9BZO - chains A and C of the 4 polymer chains in the assembly; structure by electron microscopy, 4.48 A resolution (low resolution: residue-level contacts below are approximate; hydrogen-bond / salt-bridge calls are withheld).

Chain A:
Molecule: Ribonucleoside-diphosphate reductase subunit alpha
Organism: Bacillus subtilis
Notes: EC 1.17.4.1
Reference sequence: P50620 (RIR1_BACSU); residue numbers follow UniProt; this construct covers 1-700
Sequence (700 residues; each row starts with the number of its first residue):
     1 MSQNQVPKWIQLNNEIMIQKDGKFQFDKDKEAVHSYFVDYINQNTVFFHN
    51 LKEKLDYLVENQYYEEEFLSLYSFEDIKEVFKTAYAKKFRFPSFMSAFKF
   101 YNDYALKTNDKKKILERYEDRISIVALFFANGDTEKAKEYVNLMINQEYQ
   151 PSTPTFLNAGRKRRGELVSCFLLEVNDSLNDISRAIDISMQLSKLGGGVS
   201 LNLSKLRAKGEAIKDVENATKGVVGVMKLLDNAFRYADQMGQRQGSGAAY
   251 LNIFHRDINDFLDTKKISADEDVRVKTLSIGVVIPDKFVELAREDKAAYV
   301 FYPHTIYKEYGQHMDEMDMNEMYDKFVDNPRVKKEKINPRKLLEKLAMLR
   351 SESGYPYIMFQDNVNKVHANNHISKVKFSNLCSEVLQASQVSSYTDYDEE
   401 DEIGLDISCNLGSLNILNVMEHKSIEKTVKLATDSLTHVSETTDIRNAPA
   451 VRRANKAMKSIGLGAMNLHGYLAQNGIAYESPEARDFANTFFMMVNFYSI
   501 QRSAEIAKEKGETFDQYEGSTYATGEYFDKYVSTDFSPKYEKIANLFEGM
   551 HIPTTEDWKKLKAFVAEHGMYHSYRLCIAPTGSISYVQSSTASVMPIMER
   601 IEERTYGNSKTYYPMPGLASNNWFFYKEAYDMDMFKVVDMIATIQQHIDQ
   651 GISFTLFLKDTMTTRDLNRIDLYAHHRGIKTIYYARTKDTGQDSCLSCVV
Not modelled in the structure: 1-5, 689-700
Residues lining bound ligands:
  - ATP (adenosine-5'-triphosphate): Val33, His34, Phe37, Asn42, Phe89, Arg90, Phe91, Arg117
  - GDP (guanosine-5'-diphosphate): Val46, Phe47, Phe48, His49, Asn50, Leu51, Lys54, Lys78, Phe81, Lys82, Tyr85, Asp120
  - dTTP (TTP), molecule 1: Asp177, Ser178, Leu179, Ile182, Leu206, Arg207, Ala212, Ile213, Lys214, Ala219, Thr220, Lys221, His304
  - dTTP (TTP), molecule 2: Lys194, Tyr236, Ala237, Asp238, Met240
Curated features (UniProtKB/Swiss-Prot):
  - active site: Asn380 (Proton acceptor), Cys382 (Cysteine radical intermediate), Glu384 (Proton acceptor)
  - binding site (substrate): Thr153, Ser169, Cys170, Gly198, Asn380 to Glu384, Pro580 to Ile584
  - site: Cys170 (Important for hydrogen atom transfer), Asp177 (Allosteric effector binding), Arg207 (Allosteric effector binding), Cys409 (Important for hydrogen atom transfer), Tyr683 (Important for electron transfer), Tyr684 (Important for electron transfer), Cys695 (Interacts with thioredoxin/glutaredoxin), Cys698 (Interacts with thioredoxin/glutaredoxin)
  - mutagenesis: His255 (H255Y: In ts-A 73; temperature-sensitive lethal mutation)
Reported in the primary citation:
  - catalytic residues: Cys170, Cys382, Cys409, Tyr684 (citing earlier work)

Chain C:
Molecule: Ribonucleoside-diphosphate reductase subunit beta
Organism: Bacillus subtilis
Notes: EC 1.17.4.1
Reference sequence: P50621 (RIR2_BACSU); numbering as in UniProt (aligned over 1-329)
Sequence (350 residues; row label = number of the first residue in the row; numbers below 1 keep their minus sign (Met-20 is residue -20)):
   -20 MGSSHHHHHHSSGLVPRGSHMMTKIYDAANWSKHEDDFTQMFYNQNVKQF
    30 WLPEEIALNGDLLTWKYLGKNEQDTYMKVLAGLTLLDTEQGNTGMPIVAE
    80 HVDGHQRKAVLNFMAMMENAVHAKSYSNIFMTLAPTETINEVFEWVKQNK
   130 YLQKKAQMIVGLYKAIQKDDEISLFKAMVASVYLESFLFYSGFYYPLYFY
   180 GQGKLMQSGEIINLILRDEAIHGVYVGLLAQEIYNKQTEEKKAELREFAI
   230 DLLNQLYENELEYTEDLYDQVGLSHDVKKFIRYNANKALMNLGFDPYFEE
   280 EDINPIVLNGLNTKTKSHDFFSMKGNGYKKATVEPLKDDDFYFEDEKEQI
Not modelled in the structure: -20 to 15, 291-308, 323-329
Sequence notes: initiating methionine (-20); expression tag (-19 to 0)
Ion coordination: Mn2+ site 1: Asp66, Glu97, His101, Glu198; Mn2+ site 2: Glu97, Glu164, Glu198, His201
Curated features (UniProtKB/Swiss-Prot):
  - active site: Tyr105
  - binding site (Fe cation): Asp66, Glu97, His101, Glu164, Glu198, His201
Reported in the primary citation:
  - catalytic residues: Trp30 (citing earlier work)

Chain A / chain C interface:
Contacting residue pairs (31):
  Ala292(A) with Phe320(C)
  Arg293(A) with Phe320(C); Tyr321(C)
  Arg340(A) with Leu315(C); Lys316(C); Asp317(C); Phe320(C)
  Leu343(A) with Leu315(C); Phe320(C)
  Glu344(A) with Pro314(C); Leu315(C)
  Ser351(A) with Ala310(C)
  Glu352(A) with Lys309(C)
  Thr663(A) with Thr311(C); Glu313(C)
  Thr664(A) with Thr311(C); Val312(C); Glu313(C)
  Arg665(A) with Glu313(C); Pro314(C); Lys316(C); Asp319(C)
  Asn668(A) with Leu315(C)
  Arg669(A) with Asp318(C); Asp319(C); Phe322(C)
  Leu672(A) with Asp319(C); Phe320(C); Phe322(C)
  Tyr673(A) with Phe322(C)
  His676(A) with Phe322(C)
Also at the interface, not in a pair above, chain A (19 interface residues in all): Val289, Phe635, Thr661, Met662

Summary:
19 residues of chain A face 14 of chain C across their interface. Chain A binds ATP, GDP and dTTP. From
UniProt: 3 active-site residues, 14 substrate-binding residues and one mutagenesis site on chain A;
active-site residue Tyr105(C) on chain C. From the paper: catalytic residues Cys170(A), Cys382(A) and Trp30(C)
among others.
Here chain A is Ribonucleoside-diphosphate reductase subunit alpha and chain C is Ribonucleoside-diphosphate
reductase subunit beta, both from Bacillus subtilis. Entry 9BZO (Class 50 model for combined refinement of
Bacillus subtilis ribonucleotide reductase complex) was determined by electron microscopy (same publication as
9BW3, 9BWX, 9BX2, 9BX3, 9BX6, 9BX8 and 39 further entries).
